Entry 3UXG (X-ray diffraction, 1.85 A resolution); this record covers chains A and B.

Chain A:
Name: DNA-binding protein RFXANK
Source organism: Homo sapiens
Reference sequence: O14593 (RFXK_HUMAN); residues 90-260 here = UniProt positions 90-260
Chain sequence (172 residues; each row starts with the number of its first residue):
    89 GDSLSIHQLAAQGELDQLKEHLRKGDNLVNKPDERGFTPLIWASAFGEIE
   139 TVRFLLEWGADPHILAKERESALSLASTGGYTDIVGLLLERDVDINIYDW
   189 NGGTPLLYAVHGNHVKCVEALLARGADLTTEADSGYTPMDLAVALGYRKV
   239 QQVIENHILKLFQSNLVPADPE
Unresolved in the structure: 89-90, 254-260
Construct notes: expression tag (89); engineered mutation His199 (Arg in O14593)

Chain B:
Name: Histone deacetylase 4
Notes: EC 3.5.1.98
Reference sequence: P56524 (HDAC4_HUMAN); residue numbers follow UniProt; this construct covers 343-359
Chain sequence (17 residues; numbered 343 to 359; the number before each row is that of its first residue):
   343 LPLYTSPSLPNITLGLP
Unresolved in the structure: 343

How chain A and chain B interact:
Pairs across the interface - 42 pairs, chain A then chain B:
  Leu92(A) - Pro344(B)
  Leu92(A) - Leu345(B)  hydrophobic
  Gln96(A) - Leu345(B)
  Gln96(A) - Tyr346(B)  hydrogen bond (side chain-backbone)
  Ala99(A) - Tyr346(B)
  Gln100(A) - Pro344(B)  hydrogen bond (side chain-backbone)
  Gln100(A) - Tyr346(B)
  Arg123(A) - Ser348(B)
  Arg123(A) - Pro349(B)
  Phe125(A) - Pro349(B)
  Trp130(A) - Tyr346(B)
  Trp130(A) - Thr347(B)
  Trp130(A) - Ser348(B)
  Trp130(A) - Pro349(B)
  Ala133(A) - Pro349(B)  hydrophobic
  Phe134(A) - Tyr346(B)  hydrophobic
  Phe134(A) - Thr347(B)
  Glu158(A) - Leu351(B)
  Ser162(A) - Leu351(B)
  Leu163(A) - Pro349(B)  hydrophobic
  Leu163(A) - Ser350(B)
  Leu163(A) - Leu351(B)  hydrophobic
  Thr166(A) - Leu351(B)
  Thr166(A) - Pro352(B)
  Asp187(A) - Leu351(B)
  Asn189(A) - Leu351(B)
  Asn189(A) - Pro352(B)  hydrogen bond (side chain-backbone)
  Gly190(A) - Ile354(B)
  Leu195(A) - Ile354(B)  hydrophobic
  Tyr196(A) - Leu351(B)
  Tyr196(A) - Pro352(B)
  Tyr196(A) - Ile354(B)  hydrophobic
  His199(A) - Pro352(B)
  His199(A) - Asn353(B)
  His199(A) - Ile354(B)
  Ser222(A) - Thr355(B)
  Tyr224(A) - Thr355(B)
  Tyr224(A) - Leu358(B)
  Tyr224(A) - Pro359(B)  hydrogen bond (side chain-backbone)
  Leu229(A) - Ile354(B)
  Leu229(A) - Leu358(B)  hydrophobic
  Leu233(A) - Leu358(B)  hydrophobic
Interface residues without a listed pair, chain A (26 interface residues in all): Ile129, Gly191, Ala232

Summary:
Chain A and chain B form an interface of 26 and 14 residues respectively, with 4 hydrogen bonds. Among the
polar pairs are Gln96(A)-Tyr346(B), Gln100(A)-Pro344(B) and Asn189(A)-Pro352(B).
Here chain A is DNA-binding protein RFXANK (Homo sapiens) and chain B is Histone deacetylase 4. Entry 3UXG
(Crystal structure of RFXANK) was determined by X-ray diffraction, deposited together with 3UZD, 3V2O, 3V2X,
3V30 and 3V31.
